Entry 2IYO (X-ray diffraction, 2.40 A resolution); this record covers chain A.

Chain A:
Name: 6-phosphogluconate dehydrogenase, decarboxylating
From: Lactococcus lactis
Notes: EC 1.1.1.44
Reference sequence: P96789 (6PGD_LACLC); numbering as in UniProt (aligned over 1-472)
Amino-acid sequence (472 residues; row label = number of the first residue in the row):
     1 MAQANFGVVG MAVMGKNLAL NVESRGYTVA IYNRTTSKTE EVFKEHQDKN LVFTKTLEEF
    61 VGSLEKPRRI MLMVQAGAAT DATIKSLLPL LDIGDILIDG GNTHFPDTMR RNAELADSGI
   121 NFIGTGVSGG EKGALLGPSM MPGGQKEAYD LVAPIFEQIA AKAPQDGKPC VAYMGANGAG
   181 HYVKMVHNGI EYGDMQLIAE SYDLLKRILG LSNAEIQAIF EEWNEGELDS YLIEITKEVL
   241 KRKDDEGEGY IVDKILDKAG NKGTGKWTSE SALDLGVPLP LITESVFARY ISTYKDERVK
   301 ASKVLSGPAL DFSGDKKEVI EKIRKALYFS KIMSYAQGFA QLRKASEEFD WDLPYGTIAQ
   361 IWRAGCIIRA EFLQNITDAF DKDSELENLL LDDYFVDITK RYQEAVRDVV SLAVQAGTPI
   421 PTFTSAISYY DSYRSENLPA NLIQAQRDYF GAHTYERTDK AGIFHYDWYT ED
Disordered / not traced: 471-472
Residues lining bound ligands: 6-phosphogluconic acid (6PG): Asn102, Val127, Ser128, Gly129, Gly130, Lys184, His187, Asn188, Glu191, Tyr192, Gly260, Asn261, Lys262, Gly263, Thr264, Arg289, Ile367, Arg447, Phe450, Gly451, His453
Swiss-Prot annotation at these positions:
  - active site: Lys184 (Proton acceptor), Glu191 (Proton donor)
  - binding site (NADP(+)): Gly10 to Gly15, Asn33 to Thr35, Val74 to Ala76, Asn102
  - binding site (substrate): Asn102, Ser128 to Gly130, His187, Asn188, Tyr192, Lys262, Arg289, Arg447, His453
Reported in the primary citation:
  - binding site for 6-phosphogluconic acid: Asn102, Val127, Ser128, Gly129, Gly130, Lys184, His187, Asn188, Glu191, Tyr192, Lys262, Gly263, Thr264, Arg289, Arg447, His453
  - catalytic residues: Lys184 (citing earlier work)
  - catalytic residues: Glu191 (proposed by the authors, not directly observed)
  - specificity-determining residues: Asn102
  - contacts within the chain: Ser128-His187 (hydrogen bond)
  - binding site for cacodylate ion: His453

Overview:
Chain A binds 6-phosphogluconic acid. UniProt lists active-site residues Lys184 and Glu191, 13 NADP+-binding
residues and 11 substrate-binding residues. From the paper: catalytic residues Lys184 and Glu191; a binding
site for 6-phosphogluconic acid at Asn102, Val127 and Ser128 among others.
Chain A is 6-phosphogluconate dehydrogenase, decarboxylating (Lactococcus lactis); the structure, Structural
characterization of a bacterial 6PDH reveals aspects of specificity, mechanism and mode of inhibition, was
determined by X-ray diffraction together with 2IYP, 2IZ0 and 2IZ1 from the same study.
